4X64 - chains A and P of the 23 polymer chains in the assembly; structure by X-ray diffraction, 3.35 A resolution.

== Chain A ==
Molecule: 16S rRNA
From: Thermus thermophilus HB8
Sequence (1522 nucleotides; row label = number of the first residue in the row; note: 42 numbers in that range are skipped by the numbering (no residue carries them; nothing is unmodelled there); a row labelled like 190A-190L holds insertion residues (190A, then the next letters in order); numbering starts at 0):
     0 UUUGUUGGAG AGUUUGAUCC UGGCUCAGGG UGAACGCUGG CGGCGUGCCU AAGACAUGCA
    60 AGUCGUGCGG G
    73 CCGCGGGGUU UU
    88 ACUCCG
    95 UGGUC
   101 AGCGGCGGAC GGGUGAGUAA CGCGUGGGU
  129A G
   130 ACCUACCCGG AAGAGGGGGA CAACCCGGGG AAACUCGGGC UAAUCCCCCA UGUGGACCCG
   190 C
190A-190L CCCUUGGGGUGU
   191 GUCCAAAGGG CUUU
   216 GCCCGCUUCC GGAUGGGCCC GCGUCCCAUC AGCUAGUUGG UGGGGUAAUG GCCCACCAAG
   276 GCGACGACGG GUAGCCGGUC UGAGAGGAUG GCCGGCCACA GGGGCACUGA GACACGGGCC
   336 CCACUCCUAC GGGAGGCAGC AGUUAGGAAU CUUCCGCAAU GGGCGCAAGC CUGACGGAGC
   396 GACGCCGCUU GGAGGAAGAA GCCCUUCGGG GUGUAAACUC CUGAA
   442 CCCGGGACGA AACCCCCGAC GA
   474 GGGGACUGAC GGUACCGGG
   494 GUAAUAGCGC CGGCCAACUC CGUGCCAGCA GCCGCGGUAA UACGGAGGGC GCGAGCGUUA
   554 CCCGGAUUCA CUGGGCGUAA AGGGCGUGUA GGCGGCCUGG GGCGUCCCAU GUGAAAGACC
   614 ACGGCUCAAC CGUGGGGGAG CGUGGGAUAC GCUCAGGCUA GACGGUGGGA GAGGGUGGUG
   674 GAAUUCCCGG AGUAGCGGUG AAAUGCGCAG AUACCGGGAG GAACGCCGAU GGCGAAGGCA
   734 GCCACCUGGU CCACCCGUGA CGCUGAGGCG CGAAAGCGUG GGGAGCAAAC CGGAUUAGAU
   794 ACCCGGGUAG UCCACGCCCU AAACGAUGCG CGCUAGGUCU CUGGGUCU
   848 CCUGGGGGCC GAAGCUAACG CGUUAAGCGC GCCGCCUGGG GAGUACGGCC GCAAGGCUGA
   908 AACUCAAAGG AAUUGACGGG GGCCCGCACA AGCGGUGGAG CAUGUGGUUU AAUUCGAAGX
   968 AACGCGAAGA ACCUUACCAG GCCUUGACAU GCUAGG
 1003A G
  1004 AACCCGGGUG AAAGCCUGGG GUGCCCC
1030A-1030D GCGA
  1031 GGGGAGCCCU AGCACAGGUG CUGCAUGGCC GUCGUCAGCU CGUGCCGUGA GGUGUUGGGU
  1091 UAAGUCCCGC AACGAGCGCA ACCCCCGCCG UUAGUUGCCA GCGGUUCGGC CGGGCACUCU
  1151 AACGGGACUG CCCGCGAAA
  1171 GCGGGAGGAA GGAGGGGACG ACGUCUGGUC AGCAUGGCCC UUACGGCCUG GGCGACACAC
  1231 GUGCUACAAU GCCCACUACA AAGCGAUGCC ACCCGGCAAC GGGGAGCUAA UCGCAAAAAG
  1291 GUGGGCCCAG UUCGGAUUGG GGUCUGCAAC CCGACCCCAU GAAGCCGGAA UCGCUAGUAA
  1351 UCGCGGAUCA G
 1361A C
  1362 CAUGCCGCGG UGAAUACGUU CCCGGGCCUU GUACACACXG CCXGUXACGC CAUGGGAGCG
  1422 GGCUCUACCC GAAGUCGCCG GG
  1446 AGCCUACGGG
  1459 CAGGCGCCGA GGGUAGGGCC CGUGACUGGG GCGAAGUCGU AACAAGGUAG CUGUACCGGA
  1519 AGGUGCGGCU GGAUCCACUC CUUUCU
Not modelled in the structure: 0-4, 1534-1538
Differences from the reference sequence: conflict C1534 (A132811 in 55771382), A1535 (C132812 in 55771382)
Modified residues: PSU (pseudouridine-5'-monophosphate) at position 516, 7MG (7N-methyl-8-hydroguanosine-5'-monophosphate) at position 527, M2G (N2-dimethylguanosine-5'-monophosphate) at position 966, 5MC (5-methylcytidine-5'-monophosphate) at position 967, 2MG (2N-methylguanosine-5'-monophosphate) at position 1207, 5MC (5-methylcytidine-5'-monophosphate) at position 1400, 4OC (4n,o2'-methylcytidine-5'-monophosphate) at position 1402, 5MC (5-methylcytidine-5'-monophosphate) at position 1404, 5MC (5-methylcytidine-5'-monophosphate) at position 1407, UR3 (3-methyluridine-5'-monophoshate) at position 1498, MA6 (6N-dimethyladenosine-5'-monophoshate) at position 1518, MA6 (6N-dimethyladenosine-5'-monophoshate) at position 1519, PSU (pseudouridine-5'-monophosphate) at position 1540, PSU (pseudouridine-5'-monophosphate) at position 1541
Bound ions: Mg2+ site 1: U5, G6; Mg2+ site 2 near U12 (its only coordinating residue here); K+ site 1 near U14 (its only coordinating residue here); Mg2+ site 3 near G15 (its only coordinating residue here); Mg2+ site 4 near G21 (its only coordinating residue here); Mg2+ site 5 near G28 (its only coordinating residue here); Mg2+ site 6: G46, G394; Mg2+ site 7 near C48 (its only coordinating residue here); Mg2+ site 8 near A53 (its only coordinating residue here); Mg2+ site 9: G61, U62; Mg2+ site 10: G70, U98; Mg2+ site 11: U83, C1543, U1544; 99 more Mg2+ sites not listed; 17 more K+ sites not listed
Residues lining bound ligands:
  - paromomycin (PAR), molecule 1: G31, C47, C48, A50, A51, G52, A53, G113, U114, G115, A353, C355, A356, U358, U359, A360, G361, U365, C366
  - paromomycin (PAR), molecule 2: G567, G568, C569, G570, G575, G821, C822, C862, U863, G874, C875, C879
  - paromomycin (PAR), molecule 3: G610, A611, C612, A614, C615, A622, C623, C624, G625, U626
  - paromomycin (PAR), molecule 4: G661, G662, A663, G664, G666, G667, U740, G741, G742, U743
  - paromomycin (PAR), molecule 5: U669, G670, G671, U672, G673, G714, A715, A716, C717, C805, C806
  - paromomycin (PAR), molecule 6: 5MC_1404, G1405, U1406, 5MC_1407, A1408, C1409, G1489, C1490, G1491, A1492, A1493, G1494, U1495, C1496

== Chain P ==
Protein: 30S ribosomal protein S16
From: Thermus thermophilus (strain HB8 / ATCC 27634 / DSM 579)
UniProt: Q5SJH3 (RS16_THET8); residues 1-84 here = UniProt positions 1-84
Chain sequence (84 residues; numbered 1 to 84; the number before each row is that of its first residue):
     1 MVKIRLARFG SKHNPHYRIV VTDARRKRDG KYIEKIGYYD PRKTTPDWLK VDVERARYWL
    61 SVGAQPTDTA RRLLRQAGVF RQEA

== Interface between chain A and chain P ==
Contacting residue pairs - 93 pairs, chain A then chain P:
  C43(A) / Lys-12(P)  phosphate contact
  C43(A) / His-13(P)  phosphate contact
  G44(A) / Ser-11(P)  phosphate contact
  G44(A) / Lys-12(P)  salt bridge to the phosphate
  C110(A) / Arg-25(P)  hydrogen bond to the sugar
  G111(A) / Arg-25(P)  sugar contact
  G112(A) / Lys-27(P)  phosphate contact
  A134(A) / Met-1(P)  base contact
  A134(A) / Arg-25(P)  base contact
  C135(A) / Met-1(P)  hydrogen bond to the base
  C136(A) / Met-1(P)  sugar contact
  C136(A) / Gly-63(P)  hydrogen bond to the sugar
  C136(A) / Gln-65(P)  hydrogen bond to the sugar
  C137(A) / Ser-61(P)  hydrogen bond to the sugar
  C137(A) / Gly-63(P)  sugar contact
  G227(A) / Val-62(P)  hydrogen bond to the base
  A228(A) / Val-2(P)  sugar contact
  A228(A) / Tyr-58(P)  sugar contact
  A228(A) / Trp-59(P)  sugar contact
  U229(A) / Val-2(P)  sugar contact
  U229(A) / Asp-23(P)  hydrogen bond to the sugar
  U229(A) / Ile-33(P)  sugar contact
  U229(A) / Trp-59(P)  phosphate contact
  G230(A) / Arg-25(P)  sugar contact
  G309(A) / Gly-30(P)  phosphate contact
  G310(A) / Arg-26(P)  salt bridge to the phosphate
  G310(A) / Lys-27(P)  salt bridge to the phosphate
  G310(A) / Gly-30(P)  phosphate contact
  G310(A) / Lys-31(P)  sugar contact
  C311(A) / Arg-26(P)  salt bridge to the phosphate
  A374(A) / Tyr-17(P)  hydrogen bond to the sugar
  U375(A) / Leu-6(P)  hydrogen bond to the sugar
  U375(A) / Tyr-17(P)  hydrogen bond to the sugar
  U375(A) / Arg-28(P)  hydrogen bond to the base
  U375(A) / Thr-69(P)  hydrogen bond to the phosphate
  G376(A) / Arg-5(P)  hydrogen bond to the phosphate
  G376(A) / Leu-6(P)  hydrogen bond to the phosphate
  G376(A) / Arg-28(P)  sugar contact
  G376(A) / Thr-67(P)  hydrogen bond to the phosphate
  G376(A) / Thr-69(P)  phosphate contact
  G377(A) / Lys-3(P)  salt bridge to the phosphate
  G377(A) / Arg-5(P)  salt bridge to the phosphate
  G377(A) / Ala-24(P)  sugar contact
  G377(A) / Thr-67(P)  phosphate contact
  C390(A) / Arg-28(P)  hydrogen bond to the phosphate
  G391(A) / Arg-8(P)  phosphate contact
  G391(A) / Arg-28(P)  salt bridge to the phosphate
  G392(A) / Arg-8(P)  salt bridge to the phosphate
  G392(A) / Lys-12(P)  phosphate contact
  G392(A) / His-13(P)  salt bridge to the phosphate
  A393(A) / Lys-12(P)  salt bridge to the phosphate
  A393(A) / His-13(P)  salt bridge to the phosphate
  C449(A) / Arg-42(P)  base contact
  G450(A) / Pro-41(P)  sugar contact
  G450(A) / Lys-43(P)  salt bridge to the phosphate
  A452(A) / Lys-43(P)  salt bridge to the phosphate
  A452(A) / Arg-72(P)  hydrogen bond to the base
  A453(A) / Asp-68(P)  hydrogen bond to the sugar
  A453(A) / Arg-72(P)  sugar contact
  C454(A) / Asp-68(P)  sugar contact
  G462(A) / Gln-82(P)  hydrogen bond to the base
  A463(A) / Arg-75(P)  salt bridge to the phosphate
  A463(A) / Phe-80(P)  sugar contact
  A463(A) / Arg-81(P)  phosphate contact
  A463(A) / Gln-82(P)  hydrogen bond to the sugar
  A463(A) / Glu-83(P)  hydrogen bond to the sugar
  G474(A) / Arg-75(P)  salt bridge to the phosphate
  G474(A) / Arg-81(P)  salt bridge to the phosphate
  G474(A) / Glu-83(P)  sugar contact
  G475(A) / Arg-81(P)  salt bridge to the phosphate
  C483(A) / His-13(P)  sugar contact
  A607(A) / Lys-31(P)  base contact
  A608(A) / Arg-18(P)  hydrogen bond to the phosphate
  A608(A) / Tyr-32(P)  sugar contact
  A609(A) / Arg-18(P)  salt bridge to the phosphate
  G616(A) / Thr-45(P)  sugar contact
  G617(A) / Asn-14(P)  base contact
  G617(A) / Thr-44(P)  sugar contact
  G617(A) / Thr-45(P)  sugar contact
  C623(A) / Ser-11(P)  sugar contact
  C624(A) / Phe-9(P)  phosphate contact
  C624(A) / Gly-10(P)  phosphate contact
  C624(A) / Ser-11(P)  sugar contact
  C624(A) / Asn-14(P)  hydrogen bond to the sugar
  C624(A) / His-16(P)  sugar contact
  G625(A) / Phe-9(P)  phosphate contact
  G625(A) / Gly-10(P)  phosphate contact
  G625(A) / His-16(P)  sugar contact
  U626(A) / Arg-18(P)  salt bridge to the phosphate
  U626(A) / Lys-35(P)  salt bridge to the phosphate
  U626(A) / Tyr-38(P)  phosphate contact
  G627(A) / Lys-35(P)  salt bridge to the phosphate
  G627(A) / Lys-50(P)  salt bridge to the phosphate
Other interface residues (no listed pair), chain A (47 interface residues in all): G231, A325, G378
Other interface residues (no listed pair), chain P (51 interface residues in all): Pro-15, Asp-29, Tyr-39

== Summary ==
47 residues of chain A and 51 residues of chain P are in contact, with 23 hydrogen bonds and 22 salt bridges.
Polar pairs include C135(A)/Met-1(P), G227(A)/Val-62(P) and U375(A)/Arg-28(P). Ligands of chain A: 6 copies of
paromomycin.
Chain A is 16S rRNA (Thermus thermophilus HB8) and chain P is 30S ribosomal protein S16 (Thermus thermophilus
(strain HB8 / ATCC 27634 / DSM 579)); the structure, Crystal Structure of 30S ribosomal subunit from Thermus
thermophilus, was determined by X-ray diffraction, deposited together with 4X62, 4X65 and 4X66.
